6S6B - chains I and V of the 38 polymer chains in the assembly; structure by electron microscopy, 2.75 A resolution.

[Chain I]
Molecule: CRISPR-associated RAMP protein, Cmr6 family
Source organism: Sulfolobus islandicus (strain REY15A)
UniProtKB: F0NDX3 (F0NDX3_SULIR); residue numbers follow UniProt; this construct covers 1-283
Amino-acid sequence (296 residues; each row starts with the number of its first residue):
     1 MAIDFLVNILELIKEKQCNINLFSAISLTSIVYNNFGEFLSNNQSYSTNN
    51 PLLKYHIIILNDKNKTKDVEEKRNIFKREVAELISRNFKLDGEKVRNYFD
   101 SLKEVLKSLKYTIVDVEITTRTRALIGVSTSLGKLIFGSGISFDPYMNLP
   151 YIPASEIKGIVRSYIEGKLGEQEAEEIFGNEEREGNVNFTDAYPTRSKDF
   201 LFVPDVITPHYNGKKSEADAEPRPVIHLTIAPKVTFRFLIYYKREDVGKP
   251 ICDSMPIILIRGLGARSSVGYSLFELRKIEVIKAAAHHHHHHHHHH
Not modelled in the structure: 1, 286-296
Construct notes: expression tag (284-296)

[Chain V]
Molecule: crRNA
Source organism: Sulfolobus islandicus REY15A
Sequence (51 nucleotides; each row starts with the number of its first residue):
     1 AUUGAAAGUUCAAAGCUUAGAUACCCUGGAGGGAAACCAGACUUAACACC
    51 A

[Chain I / chain V interface]
Contacting residue pairs - 51 pairs, chain I then chain V:
  Ile126(I) - A34(V)  phosphate contact
  Gly127(I) - G33(V)  sugar contact
  Gly127(I) - A34(V)  hydrogen bond to the phosphate
  Val128(I) - G33(V)  sugar contact
  Val128(I) - A34(V)  phosphate contact
  Ser129(I) - G33(V)  hydrogen bond to the sugar
  Ser129(I) - A34(V)  base contact
  Ser155(I) - G32(V)  sugar contact
  Ser155(I) - G33(V)  hydrogen bond to the phosphate
  Glu156(I) - G32(V)  phosphate contact
  Glu156(I) - G33(V)  phosphate contact
  Glu156(I) - A34(V)  phosphate contact
  Lys158(I) - A30(V)  salt bridge to the phosphate
  Lys158(I) - G31(V)  salt bridge to the phosphate
  Gly159(I) - G32(V)  base contact
  Ile160(I) - G32(V)  base contact
  Arg162(I) - A30(V)  phosphate contact
  Arg162(I) - G31(V)  salt bridge to the phosphate
  Phe178(I) - A30(V)  sugar contact
  Gly179(I) - A30(V)  sugar contact
  Asn180(I) - G29(V)  hydrogen bond to the sugar
  Asn180(I) - A30(V)  sugar contact
  Glu181(I) - G29(V)  hydrogen bond to the base
  Glu181(I) - A30(V)  sugar contact
  Arg183(I) - G29(V)  hydrogen bond to the sugar
  Glu184(I) - G29(V)  phosphate contact
  Glu184(I) - A30(V)  phosphate contact
  Gly185(I) - G29(V)  phosphate contact
  Gly185(I) - A30(V)  hydrogen bond to the phosphate
  Ile207(I) - C37(V)  sugar contact
  Ile207(I) - A39(V)  phosphate contact
  Thr208(I) - C38(V)  sugar contact
  Thr208(I) - A39(V)  hydrogen bond to the sugar
  Pro209(I) - C37(V)  base contact
  Pro209(I) - C38(V)  phosphate contact
  His210(I) - C37(V)  phosphate contact
  His210(I) - C38(V)  stacking on the base
  His210(I) - G40(V)  sugar contact
  Tyr211(I) - C38(V)  hydrogen bond to the phosphate
  Asn212(I) - A36(V)  hydrogen bond to the base
  Asn212(I) - C37(V)  sugar contact
  Pro222(I) - G40(V)  base contact
  Pro224(I) - A39(V)  base contact
  Gly264(I) - G32(V)  hydrogen bond to the base
  Gly264(I) - A34(V)  sugar contact
  Gly264(I) - A35(V)  phosphate contact
  Ala265(I) - A34(V)  phosphate contact
  Ala265(I) - A35(V)  phosphate contact
  Arg266(I) - A35(V)  hydrogen bond to the phosphate
  Arg266(I) - C37(V)  base contact
  Ser268(I) - A36(V)  hydrogen bond to the phosphate
Interface residues without a listed pair, chain I (37 interface residues in all): Thr130, Pro153, Ser163, Glu182, Val206, Glu221, Ser267, Val269

[Overview]
37 residues of chain I and 12 residues of chain V are in contact, with 13 hydrogen bonds, 3 salt bridges and 1
aromatic stacking contact. Polar pairs include Glu181(I)-G29(V), Asn212(I)-A36(V) and Gly264(I)-G32(V).
Here chain I is CRISPR-associated RAMP protein, Cmr6 family (Sulfolobus islandicus (strain REY15A)) and chain
V is crRNA (Sulfolobus islandicus REY15A). Entry 6S6B (Type III-B Cmr-beta Cryo-EM structure of the Apo state)
was determined by electron microscopy together with 6S8B, 6S8E, 6S91, 6SH8, 6SHB and 6SIC from the same study.
